Entry 7XAU (electron microscopy, 2.97 A resolution); this record covers chains A and F of the 6 polymer chains in the assembly.

== Chain A ==
Name: Somatostatin receptor type 2, LargeBit
Organism: Homo sapiens
UniProtKB: P30874 (SSR2_HUMAN); residues 1-359 carry their UniProt numbers (359 of 517 residues fall inside the UniProt entry; the rest is not from it)
Sequence (563 residues; row label = number of the first residue in the row; numbers below 1 keep their minus sign (Met-45 is residue -45)):
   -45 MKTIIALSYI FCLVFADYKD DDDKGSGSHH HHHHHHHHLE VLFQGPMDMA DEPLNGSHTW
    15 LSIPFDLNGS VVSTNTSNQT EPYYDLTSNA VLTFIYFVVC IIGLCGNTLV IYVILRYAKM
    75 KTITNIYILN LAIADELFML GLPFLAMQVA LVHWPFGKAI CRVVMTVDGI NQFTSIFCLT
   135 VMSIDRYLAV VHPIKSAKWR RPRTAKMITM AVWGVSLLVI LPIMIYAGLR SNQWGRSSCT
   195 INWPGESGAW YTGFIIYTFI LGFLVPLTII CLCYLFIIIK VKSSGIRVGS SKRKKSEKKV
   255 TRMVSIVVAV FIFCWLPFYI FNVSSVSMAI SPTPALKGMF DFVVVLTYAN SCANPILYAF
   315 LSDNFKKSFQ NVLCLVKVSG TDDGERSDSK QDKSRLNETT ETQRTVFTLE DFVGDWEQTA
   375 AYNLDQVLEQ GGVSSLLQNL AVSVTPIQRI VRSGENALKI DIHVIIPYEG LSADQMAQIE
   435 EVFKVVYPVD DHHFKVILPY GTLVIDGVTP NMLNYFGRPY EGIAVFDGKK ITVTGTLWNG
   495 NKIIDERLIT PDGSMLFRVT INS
Unresolved in the structure: -45 to 40, 199-203, 327-517
Differences from the reference sequence: initiating methionine (-45); expression tag (-44 to 0)
From the paper describing this entry:
  - mutagenesis - D122A, N276Q, F294S, Y302A: abolished signaling with Octreotide (chain F)
  - mutagenesis - Q102A, Q102S, Q126A, F208A: decreased signaling with Octreotide (chain F)
  - specificity-determining residues: Gln102, Asn276, Phe294
  - mutagenesis - Q102A, Q102S, Q126A, F208A: decreased signaling in response to octreotide
  - mutagenesis - N276Q, F294S: abolished signaling in response to octreotide
  - mutagenesis - Q126A, F208A, N276Q, F294S: abolished signaling in response to lanreotide
  - mutagenesis - F208A: unchanged signaling in response to SST14
  - mutagenesis - Q102S: decreased signaling in response to lanreotide

== Chain F ==
Name: Octreotide
Sequence (8 residues; numbered 1 to 8; the number before each row is that of its first residue):
     1 FCFWKTCX
Unresolved in the structure: 8
Disulfide bonds: Cys2-Cys7
Modified positions: Phe1 (D-phenylalanine; DPN); Trp4 (D-tryptophan; DTR); THO (reduced threonine) at position 8

== How chain A and chain F interact ==
Contacting residue pairs - 25 pairs, chain A then chain F:
  Leu99(A) - Lys5(F)
  Gln102(A) - Thr6(F)
  Asp122(A) - Lys5(F)
  Gln126(A) - Trp4(F)
  Phe127(A) - Trp4(F)
  Ile177(A) - Trp4(F)
  Cys193(A) - Thr6(F)
  Tyr205(A) - Phe3(F)
  Phe208(A) - Phe3(F)  hydrophobic
  Phe208(A) - Trp4(F)
  Ile209(A) - Phe3(F)  hydrophobic
  Ile209(A) - Trp4(F)
  Thr212(A) - Trp4(F)
  Phe272(A) - Trp4(F)
  Asn276(A) - Trp4(F)  hydrogen bond (side chain-backbone)
  Ser279(A) - Phe1(F)
  Ser279(A) - Cys2(F)  hydrogen bond (side chain-backbone)
  Ile284(A) - Phe1(F)
  Pro286(A) - Phe1(F)
  Phe294(A) - Cys2(F)  hydrophobic
  Phe294(A) - Trp4(F)
  Phe294(A) - Thr6(F)
  Phe294(A) - Cys7(F)  hydrophobic
  Val298(A) - Lys5(F)
  Tyr302(A) - Lys5(F)
Other interface residues (no listed pair), chain A (25 interface residues in all): Thr194, Tyr273, Val280, Ser285, Thr287, Leu290
From the paper, about this interface:
  - specific contacts: Gln102(A)-Thr6(F) (hydrogen bond), Asp122(A)-Lys5(F), Gln126(A)-Lys5(F), Phe208(A)-Trp4(F) (hydrophobic contact), Phe272(A)-Trp4(F) (pi stacking), Asn276(A)-Trp4(F) (backbone contact), Tyr302(A)-Lys5(F) (cation-pi contact)
  - interface residues, chain A: Phe208(A), Phe272(A), Asn276(A)

== In short ==
25 residues of chain A and 7 residues of chain F are in contact, with 2 hydrogen bonds. Polar contacts include
Asn276(A)-Trp4(F) and Ser279(A)-Cys2(F). The authors report a hydrogen bond between Gln102(A) and Thr6(F);
contacts between Asp122(A) and Lys5(F) and Gln126(A) and Lys5(F); a hydrophobic contact between Phe208(A) and
Trp4(F). From the paper: D122A, N276Q and F294S of chain A, among others, abolish signaling with Octreotide
(chain F); interface residues Phe208(A), Phe272(A) and Asn276(A); 8 substitutions were tested in all.
Here chain A is Somatostatin receptor type 2, LargeBit (Homo sapiens) and chain F is Octreotide. Entry 7XAU
(Structure of somatostatin receptor 2 bound with octreotide) was determined by electron microscopy, deposited
together with 7XAT and 7XAV.
